7MCA - chains B and G of the 9 polymer chains in the assembly; structure by electron microscopy, 3.60 A resolution.

# Chain B
Molecule: Origin recognition complex subunit 2
Source organism: Saccharomyces cerevisiae
UniProt: P32833 (ORC2_YEAST); residues 1-620 here = UniProt positions 1-620
Chain sequence (620 residues; numbered 1 to 620; the number before each row is that of its first residue):
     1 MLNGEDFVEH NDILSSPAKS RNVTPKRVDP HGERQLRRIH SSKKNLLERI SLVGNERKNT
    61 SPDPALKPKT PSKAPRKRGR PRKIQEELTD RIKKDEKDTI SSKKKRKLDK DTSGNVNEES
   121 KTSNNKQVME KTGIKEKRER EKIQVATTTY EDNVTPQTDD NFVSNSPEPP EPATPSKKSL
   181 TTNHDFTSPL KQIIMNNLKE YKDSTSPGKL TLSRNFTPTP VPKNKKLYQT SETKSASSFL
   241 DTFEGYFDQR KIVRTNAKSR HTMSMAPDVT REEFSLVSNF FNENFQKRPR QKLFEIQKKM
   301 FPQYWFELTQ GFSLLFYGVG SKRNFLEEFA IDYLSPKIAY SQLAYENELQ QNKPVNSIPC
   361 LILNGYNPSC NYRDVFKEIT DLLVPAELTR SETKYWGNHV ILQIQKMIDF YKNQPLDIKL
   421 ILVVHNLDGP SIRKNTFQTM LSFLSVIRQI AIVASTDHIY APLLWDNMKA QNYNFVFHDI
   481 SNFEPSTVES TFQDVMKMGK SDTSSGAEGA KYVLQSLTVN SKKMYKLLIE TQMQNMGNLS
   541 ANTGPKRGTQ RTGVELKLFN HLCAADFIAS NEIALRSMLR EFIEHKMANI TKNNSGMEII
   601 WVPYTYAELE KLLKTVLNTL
Disordered / not traced: 1-232, 344-355, 498-620
Curated features (UniProtKB/Swiss-Prot):
  - modified residue: Thr-60 (Phosphothreonine), Thr-187 (Phosphothreonine), Ser-188 (Phosphoserine)

# Chain G
Molecule: 85-nt DNA strand
Sequence (85 nucleotides; row label = number of the first residue in the row):
     1 GTTATTTTAC AGATTTTATG TTTAGATCTT TTATGCTTGC TTTTCAAAAG GCCTGCAGGC
    61 AAGTGCACAA ACAATACTTA AATAA
Disordered / not traced: 1-4, 55-85

# Chain B / chain G interface
Pairs across the interface - 6 pairs, chain B then chain G:
  Arg-254(B) / DT38(G)  base contact
  Thr-255(B) / DT38(G)  hydrogen bond to the phosphate
  Lys-258(B) / DT37(G)  salt bridge to the phosphate
  Tyr-395(B) / DT22(G)  hydrogen bond to the phosphate
  Trp-396(B) / DT21(G)  base contact
  Trp-396(B) / DT22(G)  sugar contact
Interface residues without a listed pair, chain G (9 interface residues in all): DG20, DT23, DC36, DG39, DC40

# In short
5 residues of chain B and 9 residues of chain G are in contact, with 2 hydrogen bonds and 1 salt bridge. Polar
contacts include Thr-255(B)/DT38(G), Tyr-395(B)/DT22(G) and Lys-258(B)/DT37(G).
Chain B is Origin recognition complex subunit 2 (Saccharomyces cerevisiae) and chain G is an 85-nt DNA strand;
the structure, Structure of the S. cerevisiae origin recognition complex bound to the replication initiator
Cdc6 and the ..., was determined by electron microscopy.
